6OLP - chains C and E of the 10 polymer chains in the assembly; structure by electron microscopy, 4.20 A resolution (low resolution: residue-level contacts below are approximate; hydrogen-bond / salt-bridge calls are withheld).

== Chain C ==
Molecule: Envelope glycoprotein gp120
Source organism: Human immunodeficiency virus 1
Sequence (506 residues; numbered 2 to 511 plus 26 insertion-coded residues; 30 numbers in that range are skipped by the numbering (no residue carries them; nothing is unmodelled there); the number before each row is that of its first residue; a row labelled like 136A-136Q holds insertion residues (136A, then the next letters in order)):
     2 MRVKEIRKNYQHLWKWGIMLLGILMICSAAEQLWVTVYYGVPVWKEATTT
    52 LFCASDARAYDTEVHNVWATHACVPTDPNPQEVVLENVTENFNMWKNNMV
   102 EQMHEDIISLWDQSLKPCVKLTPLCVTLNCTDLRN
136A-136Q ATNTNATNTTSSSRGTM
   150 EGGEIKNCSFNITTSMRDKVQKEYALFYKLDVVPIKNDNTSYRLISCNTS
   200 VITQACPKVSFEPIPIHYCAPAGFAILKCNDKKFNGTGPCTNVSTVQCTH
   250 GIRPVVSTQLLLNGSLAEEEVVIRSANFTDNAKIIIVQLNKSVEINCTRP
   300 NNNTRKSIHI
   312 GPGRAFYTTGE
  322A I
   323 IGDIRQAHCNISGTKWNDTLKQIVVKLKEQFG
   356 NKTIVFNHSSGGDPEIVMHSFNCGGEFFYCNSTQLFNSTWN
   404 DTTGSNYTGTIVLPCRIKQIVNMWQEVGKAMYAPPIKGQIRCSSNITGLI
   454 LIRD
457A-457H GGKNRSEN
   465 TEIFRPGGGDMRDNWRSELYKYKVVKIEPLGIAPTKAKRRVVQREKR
Not modelled in the structure: 2-30, 136A-136Q, 404-412, 457A-457H, 507-511
Cystine bridges: Cys54-Cys74, Cys119-Cys205, Cys126-Cys196, Cys131-Cys157, Cys218-Cys247, Cys228-Cys239, Cys296-Cys331, Cys378-Cys445, Cys385-Cys418
Covalently attached groups: N-acetylglucosamine (NAG) linked to Asn88, Asn130, Asn156, Asn160, Asn188, Asn234, Asn241, Asn262, Asn276, Asn289, Asn295, Asn301, Asn332, Asn356, Asn362, Asn386, Asn392, Asn448; glycan linked to Asn197

== Chain E ==
Molecule: Envelope glycoprotein gp120
Source organism: Human immunodeficiency virus 1
Sequence (506 residues; numbered 2 to 511 plus 30 insertion-coded residues; 34 numbers in that range are skipped by the numbering (no residue carries them; nothing is unmodelled there); the number before each row is that of its first residue; a row labelled like 136A-136S holds insertion residues (136A, then the next letters in order)):
     2 MRVKEIRKNYQHLWKWGIMLLGILMICSAAEQLWVTVYYGVPVWKEATTT
    52 LFCASDARAYDTEVHNVWATHACVPTDPNPQEVVLENVTENFNMWKNNMV
   102 EQMHEDIISLWDQSLKPCVKLTPLCVTLNCTDLRN
136A-136S ATNTNATNTTSSSRGTMEG
   152 GEIKNCSFNITTSMRDKVQKEYALFYKLDVVPIKNDNTSYRLISCNTSVI
   202 TQACPKVSFEPIPIHYCAPAGFAILKCNDKKFNGTGPCTNVSTVQCTHGI
   252 RPVVSTQLLLNGSLAEEEVVIRSANFTDNAKIIIVQLNKSVEINCTRPNN
   302 NTRKSIHI
   312 GPGRAFYTTGE
  322A I
   323 IGDIRQAHCNISGTKWNDTLKQIVVKLKEQF
   355 GNKTIVFNHSSGGDPEIVMHSFNCGGEFFYCNSTQLFN
   400 STWNDTTGSNYTGTIVLPCRIKQIVNMWQEVGKAMYAPPIKGQIRCSSNI
   450 TGLILIRD
457A-457J GGKNRSENTE
   467 IFRPGGGDMRDNWRSELYKYKVVKIEPLGIAPTKAKRRVVQREKR
Not modelled in the structure: 2-32, 59-64, 136A-136S, 166-169, 355, 400-411, 457A-457J, 508-511
Cystine bridges: Cys54-Cys74, Cys119-Cys205, Cys126-Cys196, Cys131-Cys157, Cys218-Cys247, Cys228-Cys239, Cys296-Cys331, Cys378-Cys445, Cys385-Cys418
Covalently attached groups: N-acetylglucosamine (NAG) linked to Asn88, Asn130, Asn156, Asn160, Asn188, Asn197, Asn234, Asn241, Asn262, Asn276, Asn289, Asn295, Asn301, Asn332, Asn356, Asn362, Asn392, Asn448

== Interface between chain C and chain E ==
Pairs across the interface (7; chain C residue first):
  Thr123(C) with Pro313(E)
  Cys126(C) with Ser164(E)
  Thr128(C) with Met165(E)
  Arg192(C) with Ser164(E)
  Cys196(C) with Gly314(E)
  Thr198(C) with Gly314(E); Arg315(E)
Other interface residues (no listed pair), chain C (8 interface residues in all): Asn197, Ser199

== In short ==
8 residues of chain C face 5 of chain E across their interface. N-acetylglucosamine is covalently linked to
Asn88(C), Asn130(C), Asn156(C), Asn160(C), Asn188(C) and Asn234(C) and 12 more. N-acetylglucosamine is
covalently linked to Asn88(E), Asn130(E), Asn156(E), Asn160(E), Asn188(E) and Asn197(E) and 12 more.
Chain C and chain E are both Envelope glycoprotein gp120 (Human immunodeficiency virus 1); the structure, Full
length HIV-1 Env AMC011 in complex with PGT151 Fab, was determined by electron microscopy (same publication as
6NIJ).
